Entry 1S72 (X-ray diffraction, 2.40 A resolution); this record covers chains 0 and L of the 31 polymer chains in the assembly.

Chain 0:
Molecule: 23S ribosomal RNA
Organism: Haloarcula marismortui
Sequence (2922 nucleotides; row label = number of the first residue in the row):
     2 UUGGCUACUA UGCCAGCUGG UGGAUUGCUC GGCUCAGGCG CUGAUGAAGG ACGUGCCAAG
    62 CUGCGAUAAG CCAUGGGGAG CCGCACGGAG GCGAAGAACC AUGGAUUUCC GAAUGAGAAU
   122 CUCUCUAACA AUUGCUUCGC GCAAUGAGGA ACCCCGAGAA CUGAAACAUC UCAGUAUCGG
   182 GAGGAACAGA AAACGCAAUG UGAUGUCGUU AGUAACCGCG AGUGAACGCG AUACAGCCCA
   242 AACCGAAGCC CUCACGGGCA AUGUGGUGUC AGGGCUACCU CUCAUCAGCC GACCGUCUCG
   302 ACGAAGUCUC UUGGAACAGA GCGUGAUACA GGGUGACAAC CCCGUACUCG AGACCAGUAC
   362 GACGUGCGGU AGUGCCAGAG UAGCGGGGGU UGGAUAUCCC UCGCGAAUAA CGCAGGCAUC
   422 GACUGCGAAG GCUAAACACA ACCUGAGACC GAUAGUGAAC AAGUAGUGUG AACGAACGCU
   482 GCAAAGUACC CUCAGAAGGG AGGCGAAAUA GAGCAUGAAA UCAGUUGGCG AUCGAGCGAC
   542 AGGGCAUACA AGGUCCCUCG ACGAAUGACC GACGCGCGAG CGUCCAGUAA GACUCACGGG
   602 AAGCCGAUGU UCUGUCGUAC GUUUUGAAAA ACGAGCCAGG GAGUGUGUCU GCAUGGCAAG
   662 UCUAACCGGA GUAUCCGGGG AGGCACAGGG AAACCGACAU GGCCGCAGGG CUUUGCCCGA
   722 GGGCCGCCGU CUUCAAGGGC GGGGAGCCAU GUGGACACGA CCCGAAUCCG GACGAUCUAC
   782 GCAUGGACAA GAUGAAGCGU GCCGAAAGGC ACGUGGAAGU CUGUUAGAGU UGGUGUCCUA
   842 CAAUACCCUC UCGUGAUCUA UGUGUAGGGG UGAAAGGCCC AUCGAGUCCG GCAACAGCUG
   902 GUUCCAAUCG AAACAUGUCG AAGCAUGACC UCCGCCGAGG UAGUCUGUGA GGUAGAGCGA
   962 CCGAUUGGUG UGUCCGCCUC CGAGAGGAGU CGGCACACCU GUCAAACUCC AAACUUACAG
  1022 ACGCCGUUUG ACGCGGGGAU UCCGGUGCGC GGGGUAAGCC UGUGUACCAG GAGGGGAACA
  1082 ACCCAGAGAU AGGUUAAGGU CCCCAAGUGU GGAUUAAGUG UAAUCCUCUG AAGGUGGUCU
  1142 CGAGCCCUAG ACAGCCGGGA GGUGAGCUUA GAAGCAGCUA CCCUCUAAGA AAAGCGUAAC
  1202 AGCUUACCGG CCGAGGUUUG AGGCGCCCAA AAUGAUCGGG ACUCAAAUCC ACCACCGAGA
  1262 CCUGUCCGUA CCACUCAUAC UGGUAAUCGA GUAGAUUGGC GCUCUAAUUG GAUGGAAGUA
  1322 GGGGUGAAAA CUCCUAUGGA CCGAUUAGUG ACGAAAAUCC UGGCCAUAGU AGCAGCGAUA
  1382 GUCGGGUGAG AACCCCGACG GCCUAAUGGA UAAGGGUUCC UCAGCACUGC UGAUCAGCUG
  1442 AGGGUUAGCC GGUCCUAAGU CAUACCGCAA CUCGACUAUG ACGAAAUGGG AAACGGGUUA
  1502 AUAUUCCCGU GCCACUAUGC AGUGAAAGUU GACGCCCUGG GGUCGAUCAC GCUGGGCAUU
  1562 CGCCCAGUCG AACCGUCCAA CUCCGUGGAA GCCGUAAUGG CAGGAAGCGG ACGAACGGCG
  1622 GCAUAGGGAA ACGUGAUUCA ACCUGGGGCC CAUGAAAAGA CGAGCAUAGU GUCCGUACCG
  1682 AGAACCGACA CAGGUGUCCA UGGCGGCGAA AGCCAAGGCC UGUCGGGAGC AACCAACGUU
  1742 AGGGAAUUCG GCAAGUUAGU CCCGUACCUU CGGAAGAAGG GAUGCCUGCU CCGGAACGGA
  1802 GCAGGUCGCA GUGACUCGGA AGCUCGGACU GUCUAGUAAC AACAUAGGUG ACCGCAAAUC
  1862 CGCAAGGACU CGUACGGUCA CUGAAUCCUG CCCAGUGCAG GUAUCUGAAC ACCUCGUACA
  1922 AGAGGACGAA GGACCUGUCA ACGGCGGGGG UAACUAUGAC CCUCUUAAGG UAGCGUAGUA
  1982 CCUUGCCGCA UCAGUAGCGG CUUGCAUGAA UGGAUUAACC AGAGCUUCAC UGUCCCAACG
  2042 UUGGGCCCGG UGAACUGUAC AUUCCAGUGC GGAGUCUGGA GACACCCAGG GGGAAGCGAA
  2102 GACCCUAUGG AGCUUUACUG CAGGCUGUCG CUGAGACGUG GUCGCCGAUG UGCAGCAUAG
  2162 GUAGGAGACA CUACACAGGU ACCCGCGCUA GCGGGCCACC GAGUCAACAG UGAAAUACUA
  2222 CCCGUCGGUG ACUGCGACUC UCACUCCGGG AGGAGGACAC CGAUAGCCGG GCAGUUUGAC
  2282 UGGGGCGGUA CGCGCUCGAA AAGAUAUCGA GCGCGCCCUA UGGCUAUCUC AGCCGGGACA
  2342 GAGACCCGGC GAAGAGUGCA AGAGCAAAAG AUAGCUUGAC AGUGUUCUUC CCAACGAGGA
  2402 ACGCUGACGC GAAAGCGUGG UCUAGCGAAC CAAUUAGCCU GCUUGAUGCG GGCAAUUGAU
  2462 GACAGAAAAG CUACCCUAGG GAUAACAGAG UCGUCACUCG CAAGAGCACA UAUCGACCGA
  2522 GUGGCUUGCU ACCUCGAUGU CGGUUCCCUC CAUCCUGCCC GUGCAGAAGC GGGCAAGGGU
  2582 GAGGUUGUUC GCCUAUUAAA GGAGGUCGUG AGCUGGGUUU AGACCGUCGU GAGACAGGUC
  2642 GGCUGCUAUC UACUGGGUGU GUAAUGGUGU CUGACAAGAA CGACCGUAUA GUACGAGAGG
  2702 AACUACGGUU GGUGGCCACU GGUGUACCGG UUGUUCGAGA GAGCACGUGC CGGGUAGCCA
  2762 CGCCACACGG GGUAAGAGCU GAACGCAUCU AAGCUCGAAA CCCACUUGGA AAAGAGACAC
  2822 CGCCGAGGUC CCGCGUACAA GACGCGGUCG AUAGACUCGG GGUGUGCGCG UCGAGGUAAC
  2882 GAGACGUUAA GCCCACGAGC ACUAACAGAC CAAAGCCAUC AU
Disordered / not traced: 2-9, 126-127, 715, 971-998, 1560, 1952-1963, 2137-2236, 2339-2343, 2665-2666, 2915-2923
Differences from the reference sequence: conflict C560 (U3155 in 3377779); modified residue (628, 2587-2588, 2619, 2621)
Modified / non-standard residues: 1MA (6-hydro-1-methyladenosine-5'-monophosphate) at position 628, OMU (o2'-methyluridine 5'-monophosphate) at position 2587, OMG (o2'-methylguanosine-5'-monophosphate) at position 2588, UR3 (3-methyluridine-5'-monophoshate) at position 2619, PSU (pseudouridine-5'-monophosphate) at position 2621
Metal / ion sites: Mg2+ site 1 near G28 (its only coordinating residue here); Na+ site 1: C40, A442, C443; Na+ site 2: G56, A59, G61; Na+ site 3 near U108 (its only coordinating residue here); Mg2+ site 2 near U115 (its only coordinating residue here); Na+ site 4: C141, G142; Na+ site 5 near U146 (its only coordinating residue here); Mg2+ site 3: C162, U2276; K+ site 1: C162, U163, U172; Mg2+ site 4: A165, A167, C168; Na+ site 6: A165, A166, A167; Mg2+ site 5: A166, G219; 62 more Na+ sites not listed; 97 more Mg2+ sites not listed; 1 more K+ sites not listed

Chain L:
Protein: 50S ribosomal protein L15P
Organism: Haloarcula marismortui
UniProt: P12737 (RL15_HALMA); numbering as in UniProt (aligned over 0-164)
Sequence (165 residues; numbered 0 to 164; the number before each row is that of its first residue; numbering starts at 0):
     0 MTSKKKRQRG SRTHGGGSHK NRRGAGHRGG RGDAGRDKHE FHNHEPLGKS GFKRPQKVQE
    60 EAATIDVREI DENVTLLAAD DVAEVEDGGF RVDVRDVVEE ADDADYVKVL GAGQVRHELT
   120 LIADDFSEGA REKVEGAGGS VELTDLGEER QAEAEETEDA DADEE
Disordered / not traced: 0, 84-88, 151-164
Metal / ion sites: Na+ site 1: Gly14 (shared with A1040(0), A1296(0) of chain 0); Na+ site 2: Gly29, Ala33; Na+ site 3: Asp36 (shared with G2466(0) of chain 0)

How chain 0 and chain L interact:
Contacting residue pairs - 175 pairs, chain 0 then chain L:
  G164(0) with Arg30(L), phosphate contact
  A165(0) with Gly29(L), phosphate contact; Arg30(L), hydrogen bond to the phosphate; Ala33(L), phosphate contact
  A166(0) with Ala24(L), base contact; Gly25(L), base contact; Gly28(L), base contact; Gly29(L), hydrogen bond to the base; Ala33(L), sugar contact; Gly34(L), hydrogen bond to the phosphate; His38(L), base contact
  G196(0) with Lys56(L), hydrogen bond to the sugar
  C197(0) with Lys56(L), phosphate contact
  U214(0) with Gln55(L), sugar contact
  A215(0) with Lys52(L), salt bridge to the phosphate; Gln55(L), hydrogen bond to the sugar
  A216(0) with Lys52(L), salt bridge to the phosphate
  C220(0) with Lys48(L), sugar contact
  G221(0) with Arg35(L), phosphate contact; Leu46(L), phosphate contact; Gly47(L), hydrogen bond to the phosphate
  A222(0) with Asp32(L), phosphate contact; Arg35(L), salt bridge to the phosphate
  G223(0) with Gly31(L), phosphate contact; Asp32(L), hydrogen bond to the phosphate
  G416(0) with Lys56(L), phosphate contact
  G417(0) with Lys56(L), salt bridge to the phosphate
  U623(0) with Arg11(L), hydrogen bond to the phosphate
  U624(0) with Arg11(L), salt bridge to the phosphate; His18(L), salt bridge to the phosphate; Lys19(L), hydrogen bond to the phosphate
  U625(0) with Lys19(L), salt bridge to the phosphate
  G644(0) with Lys4(L), sugar contact; Arg8(L), salt bridge to the phosphate; His13(L), hydrogen bond to the base; Arg21(L), hydrogen bond to the base
  U645(0) with Lys4(L), salt bridge to the phosphate
  C687(0) with Glu99(L), base contact
  A688(0) with Asp65(L), hydrogen bond to the base; Arg67(L), salt bridge to the phosphate; Leu109(L), base contact; Ala111(L), base contact
  A692(0) with Gly50(L), sugar contact; Phe51(L), hydrogen bond to the sugar
  A693(0) with Phe51(L), sugar contact; Arg53(L), phosphate contact
  A694(0) with Arg53(L), salt bridge to the phosphate
  G697(0) with Thr63(L), base contact; Lys107(L), salt bridge to the phosphate; Leu109(L), base contact; Ser126(L), phosphate contact; Glu127(L), hydrogen bond to the phosphate
  A698(0) with Leu109(L), phosphate contact; Gly110(L), hydrogen bond to the phosphate; Ala111(L), sugar contact; Ser126(L), hydrogen bond to the phosphate; Gly128(L), phosphate contact
  C699(0) with Gly110(L), phosphate contact; Ala111(L), phosphate contact; Gly112(L), hydrogen bond to the phosphate; Lys132(L), salt bridge to the phosphate
  A700(0) with Asp70(L), hydrogen bond to the base; Glu71(L), base contact; Gly112(L), phosphate contact; Gln113(L), hydrogen bond to the base; Val114(L), base contact; Arg115(L), base contact
  U701(0) with Gln113(L), hydrogen bond to the phosphate; Arg115(L), salt bridge to the phosphate
  G745(0) with Arg67(L), base contact; Glu71(L), hydrogen bond to the base
  G754(0) with Lys3(L), phosphate contact; Lys4(L), salt bridge to the phosphate
  G755(0) with Lys3(L), salt bridge to the phosphate
  C757(0) with Arg27(L), phosphate contact; Gly31(L), hydrogen bond to the phosphate
  A758(0) with Arg27(L), salt bridge to the phosphate; Arg30(L), phosphate contact; Gly31(L), hydrogen bond to the phosphate
  C759(0) with Arg30(L), salt bridge to the phosphate
  A761(0) with Arg30(L), salt bridge to the phosphate
  C762(0) with Arg21(L), hydrogen bond to the base
  C896(0) with Arg30(L), hydrogen bond to the phosphate
  A897(0) with Gly23(L), phosphate contact; Ala24(L), hydrogen bond to the phosphate; Arg30(L), salt bridge to the phosphate
  G898(0) with Arg22(L), phosphate contact; Gly23(L), hydrogen bond to the phosphate; Ala24(L), hydrogen bond to the phosphate; Gly25(L), hydrogen bond to the phosphate; His26(L), phosphate contact
  C899(0) with Arg22(L), salt bridge to the phosphate
  U900(0) with Lys19(L), salt bridge to the phosphate; Arg22(L), salt bridge to the phosphate
  G901(0) with His18(L), salt bridge to the phosphate; Lys19(L), phosphate contact
  G902(0) with Arg11(L), salt bridge to the phosphate; His18(L), salt bridge to the phosphate
  U903(0) with Arg11(L), salt bridge to the phosphate; Thr12(L), base contact; His13(L), sugar contact; His18(L), base contact
  U904(0) with Gln7(L), phosphate contact; Arg8(L), hydrogen bond to the base; Gly9(L), hydrogen bond to the phosphate; Ser10(L), hydrogen bond to the phosphate; Arg11(L), hydrogen bond to the phosphate
  C905(0) with Lys5(L), hydrogen bond to the base; Arg6(L), base contact; Arg8(L), sugar contact
  C906(0) with Arg6(L), base contact
  A907(0) with Arg6(L), base contact
  G918(0) with His38(L), hydrogen bond to the base; Phe40(L), sugar contact
  U919(0) with Lys37(L), hydrogen bond to the phosphate; His38(L), sugar contact
  C920(0) with Lys37(L), salt bridge to the phosphate
  G924(0) with Gly25(L), hydrogen bond to the sugar; His38(L), base contact
  C925(0) with Gly25(L), phosphate contact; His26(L), salt bridge to the phosphate; Gly28(L), sugar contact; His38(L), sugar contact; Glu39(L), hydrogen bond to the sugar
  A926(0) with His38(L), sugar contact; Glu39(L), sugar contact; His41(L), hydrogen bond to the base
  U927(0) with His41(L), sugar contact; Asn42(L), sugar contact
  G1039(0) with Lys3(L), sugar contact
  U1041(0) with Gly14(L), sugar contact; Gly15(L), sugar contact; Gly16(L), phosphate contact
  U1042(0) with Gly16(L), phosphate contact; Ser17(L), hydrogen bond to the phosphate; Asn20(L), hydrogen bond to the phosphate
  A1294(0) with Gly16(L), phosphate contact
  G1295(0) with Thr12(L), hydrogen bond to the phosphate; Gly14(L), hydrogen bond to the phosphate; Gly15(L), hydrogen bond to the phosphate; Gly16(L), hydrogen bond to the phosphate
  A1296(0) with Lys3(L), salt bridge to the phosphate
  U1297(0) with Lys3(L), salt bridge to the phosphate
  U1298(0) with Arg6(L), hydrogen bond to the base
  G1299(0) with Thr1(L), phosphate contact; Arg6(L), hydrogen bond to the base
  G1300(0) with Thr1(L), hydrogen bond to the base
  C1301(0) with Lys5(L), base contact
  G1302(0) with Lys5(L), hydrogen bond to the base
  C1353(0) with Lys5(L), hydrogen bond to the base
  G1354(0) with Lys5(L), hydrogen bond to the base; Arg8(L), salt bridge to the phosphate
  C2396(0) with Phe40(L), sugar contact
  A2430(0) with Leu46(L), sugar contact; Gly47(L), hydrogen bond to the sugar
  C2431(0) with Gly47(L), phosphate contact; Lys48(L), hydrogen bond to the phosphate
  C2432(0) with Lys48(L), salt bridge to the phosphate
  U2441(0) with Phe51(L), sugar contact; Arg53(L), hydrogen bond to the phosphate
  G2442(0) with Arg53(L), salt bridge to the phosphate; Pro54(L), sugar contact; Val57(L), phosphate contact
  C2443(0) with Pro54(L), base contact; Lys56(L), hydrogen bond to the phosphate; Val57(L), sugar contact
  U2444(0) with Lys56(L), salt bridge to the phosphate
  G2452(0) with Phe51(L), base contact
  G2453(0) with Gly50(L), hydrogen bond to the phosphate; Phe51(L), sugar contact
  C2454(0) with Ser49(L), phosphate contact; Gly50(L), hydrogen bond to the phosphate
  A2465(0) with Phe40(L), base contact
  G2466(0) with Lys37(L), salt bridge to the phosphate
  A2467(0) with Lys37(L), salt bridge to the phosphate
Other interface residues (no listed pair), chain 0 (91 interface residues in all): A226, A686, C696, U753, A1040, C2440, A2483
Other interface residues (no listed pair), chain L (74 interface residues in all): Ser2, Asp36, Phe125, Ala129

Overview:
Chain 0 and chain L form an interface of 91 and 74 residues respectively, with 57 hydrogen bonds and 37 salt
bridges. Polar contacts include A166(0)-Gly29(L), G644(0)-His13(L) and G644(0)-Arg21(L). The Na+ site 1 is
built by C40(0), A442(0) and C443(0).
Here chain 0 is 23S ribosomal RNA and chain L is 50S ribosomal protein L15P, both from Haloarcula marismortui.
Entry 1S72 (Refined crystal structure of the haloarcula marismortui large ribosomal subunit at 2.4 angstrom
resolution) was determined by X-ray diffraction.
